Entry 6RDI (electron microscopy, 3.20 A resolution); this record covers chains V and Y of the 31 polymer chains in the assembly.

[Chain V]
Protein: ATP synthase subunit alpha
Source organism: Polytomella sp. Pringsheim 198.80
Reference sequence: A0ZW40 (A0ZW40_9CHLO); numbering as in UniProt (aligned over 1-562)
Chain sequence (562 residues; numbered 1 to 562; the number before each row is that of its first residue):
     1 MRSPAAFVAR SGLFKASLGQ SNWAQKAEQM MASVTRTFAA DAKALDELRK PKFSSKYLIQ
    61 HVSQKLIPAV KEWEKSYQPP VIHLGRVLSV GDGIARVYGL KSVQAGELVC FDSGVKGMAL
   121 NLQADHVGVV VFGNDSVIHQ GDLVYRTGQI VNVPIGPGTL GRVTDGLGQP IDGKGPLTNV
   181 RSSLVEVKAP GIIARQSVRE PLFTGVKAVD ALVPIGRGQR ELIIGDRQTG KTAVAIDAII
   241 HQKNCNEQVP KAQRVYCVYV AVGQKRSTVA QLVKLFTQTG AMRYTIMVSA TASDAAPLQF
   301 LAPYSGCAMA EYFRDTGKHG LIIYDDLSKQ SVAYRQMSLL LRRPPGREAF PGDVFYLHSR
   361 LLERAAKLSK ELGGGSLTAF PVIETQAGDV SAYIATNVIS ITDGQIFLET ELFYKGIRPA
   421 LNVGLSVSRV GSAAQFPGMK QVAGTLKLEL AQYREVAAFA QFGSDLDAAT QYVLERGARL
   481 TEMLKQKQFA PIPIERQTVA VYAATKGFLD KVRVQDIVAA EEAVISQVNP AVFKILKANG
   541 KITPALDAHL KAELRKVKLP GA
Disordered / not traced: 1-42
Construct notes: conflict Arg266 (Lys in A0ZW40)
Bound ions: Mg2+: Thr232 (together with ATP)
Small-molecule neighbours: ATP (adenosine-5'-triphosphate): Asp226, Arg227, Gln228, Thr229, Gly230, Lys231, Thr232, Ala233, Glu384, Phe413, Arg418, Pro419, Gln486, Lys487, Gln488

[Chain Y]
Protein: ATP synthase subunit beta
Source organism: Polytomella sp. Pringsheim 198.80
Notes: EC 7.1.2.2
Reference sequence: A0ZW41 (A0ZW41_9CHLO); residues 1-574 here = UniProt positions 1-574
Chain sequence (574 residues; each row starts with the number of its first residue):
     1 MALRYAAGLA KNVVQRQGAS LNIARAFAAE PAPAIDAGYV SQVIGPVVDV RFDGELPSIL
    61 SSLEVEGHSV RLVLEVAQHM GDNTVRCIAM DSTDGLVRGQ KVVDTGSPIK VPVGRGTLGR
   121 IMNVIGEPVD EQGPIDAADI WSIHREAPEF TEQSTEQEIL VTGIKVVDLL APYQRGGKIG
   181 LFGGAGVGKT VLIMELINNV AKAHGGFSVF AGVGERTREG NDLYREMIES GVIKLGAERG
   241 NSKCTLVYGQ MNEPPGARAR VALTGLTVAE YFRDIEGQDV LLFVDNIFRF TQANSEVSAL
   301 LGRIPSAVGY QPTLATDLGG LQERITTTTK GSITSVQAVY VPADDLTDPA PATTFAHLDA
   361 TTVLSRSIAE LGIYPAVDPL DSTSRMLNPN VIGAEHYNVA RGVQKVLQDY KNLQDIIAIL
   421 GMDELSEEDK LTVARARKIQ RFLSQPFQVA EVFTGTPGKY VDLADTISGF QGVLTGKYDD
   481 LPEMAFYMVG DIKEVKEKAD KMAKDIASRK EADNKKVSEE LKDIPSLDKL VSEIKEVVIE
   541 EDDGLEEDFK AEALSSETVV LNEEGKSVPL PKKN
Disordered / not traced: 1-35, 557-574
Construct notes: conflict Ala350 (Gly in A0ZW41), Leu387 (Arg in A0ZW41)
Bound ions: Mg2+: Thr190 (together with ADP)
Small-molecule neighbours:
  - ADP (adenosine-5'-diphosphate): Gly184, Ala185, Gly186, Val187, Gly188, Lys189, Thr190, Val191, Arg216, Tyr374, Phe447, Ala450, Phe453, Thr454
  - ATP (adenosine-5'-triphosphate): Thr383, Ser384, Arg385, Leu387, Asn388, Tyr397

[Interface between chain V and chain Y]
Contacting residue pairs (93; chain V residue first):
  Leu88(V) - Gly81(Y)
  Ser89(V) - His79(Y)
  Ser89(V) - Met80(Y)  hydrogen bond (side chain-backbone)
  Val90(V) - Ile59(Y)  hydrophobic
  Val90(V) - Gln78(Y)
  Val90(V) - His79(Y)  hydrogen bond (backbone-backbone)
  Gly91(V) - Gln78(Y)
  Asp92(V) - Gln78(Y)
  Asp92(V) - Arg303(Y)  salt bridge
  Asn134(V) - Glu146(Y)  hydrogen bond
  Asp135(V) - Ile59(Y)
  Ser136(V) - Ser58(Y)
  Ser136(V) - Leu60(Y)
  His139(V) - Ser58(Y)
  His139(V) - His79(Y)
  Gln140(V) - Leu56(Y)
  Gln140(V) - His79(Y)  hydrogen bond (backbone-side chain)
  Gln140(V) - Gly81(Y)
  Gln140(V) - Asn83(Y)  hydrogen bond (side chain-backbone)
  Val163(V) - Phe150(Y)  hydrophobic
  Ile171(V) - Phe150(Y)
  Ile171(V) - Thr151(Y)
  Asp172(V) - Thr151(Y)
  Gly173(V) - Thr151(Y)
  Arg227(V) - Phe355(Y)
  Arg227(V) - Val363(Y)
  Arg227(V) - Asp381(Y)  salt bridge
  Gln228(V) - Phe355(Y)
  Gln228(V) - Thr383(Y)
  Lys265(V) - Glu323(Y)
  Lys265(V) - His357(Y)  hydrogen bond (side chain-backbone)
  Lys265(V) - Leu358(Y)
  Lys265(V) - Asp359(Y)  salt bridge
  Arg266(V) - Ala147(Y)
  Arg266(V) - Glu149(Y)
  Arg266(V) - Phe150(Y)
  Arg266(V) - Gln153(Y)
  Arg266(V) - Glu323(Y)  hydrogen bond (backbone-side chain)
  Ser267(V) - Gln153(Y)
  Ser267(V) - Thr326(Y)
  Val269(V) - Phe150(Y)  hydrophobic
  Ala270(V) - Phe150(Y)
  Ala270(V) - Gln153(Y)
  Ala270(V) - Thr155(Y)
  Gln271(V) - Thr155(Y)
  Gln271(V) - Gln157(Y)
  Lys274(V) - Thr155(Y)
  Ala292(V) - Gly319(Y)
  Ala292(V) - Glu323(Y)
  Ala292(V) - His357(Y)
  Ser293(V) - Ala147(Y)
  Ser293(V) - Glu323(Y)
  Lys329(V) - Thr353(Y)
  Val332(V) - Ala315(Y)  hydrophobic
  Arg335(V) - Ser306(Y)  hydrogen bond
  Arg335(V) - Ala307(Y)
  Gln336(V) - Pro312(Y)
  Gln336(V) - Thr313(Y)
  Gln336(V) - Thr316(Y)  hydrogen bond
  Leu339(V) - Ile304(Y)
  Leu339(V) - Pro305(Y)
  Leu339(V) - Ser306(Y)
  Leu339(V) - Pro312(Y)  hydrophobic
  Leu340(V) - Arg303(Y)
  Leu340(V) - Thr313(Y)
  Arg342(V) - Gly302(Y)  hydrogen bond (side chain-backbone)
  Arg343(V) - Ile304(Y)
  Glu348(V) - Ser306(Y)
  Glu348(V) - Ala307(Y)  hydrogen bond (backbone-backbone)
  Ala349(V) - Pro305(Y)
  Ala349(V) - Ser306(Y)
  Gln386(V) - Thr347(Y)
  Ala387(V) - Thr347(Y)
  Glu411(V) - Gln408(Y)
  Tyr414(V) - Leu380(Y)  hydrogen bond (side chain-backbone)
  Tyr414(V) - Thr383(Y)
  Tyr414(V) - Gln404(Y)
  Tyr414(V) - Lys405(Y)
  Tyr414(V) - Gln408(Y)
  Lys415(V) - Lys405(Y)  hydrogen bond (backbone-side chain)
  Lys415(V) - Gln408(Y)
  Lys415(V) - Asn412(Y)
  Gly416(V) - Arg401(Y)  hydrogen bond (backbone-side chain)
  Arg418(V) - Arg401(Y)
  Arg418(V) - Gln404(Y)
  Gln461(V) - Leu413(Y)
  Gln461(V) - Glu424(Y)
  Gln461(V) - Leu425(Y)
  Gln461(V) - Asp429(Y)
  Phe462(V) - Ile416(Y)  hydrophobic
  Phe462(V) - Glu424(Y)
  Ser464(V) - Ser426(Y)
  Asp465(V) - Glu424(Y)
Interface residues without a listed pair, chain V (58 interface residues in all): Ile59, Gln60, Ile138, Val273, Asp294, Ala296, Gln299, Pro345, Glu384, Phe413, Ala460, Gly463
Interface residues without a listed pair, chain Y (62 interface residues in all): Asp82, Thr84, Pro148, Lys178, Gly320, Leu346, Ala352, Ala356, Thr361, Tyr397, Leu420

[Summary]
The interface between chain V and chain Y involves 58 residues on one side and 62 on the other, with 14
hydrogen bonds and 3 salt bridges. Among the polar pairs are Asp92(V)-Arg303(Y), Arg227(V)-Asp381(Y) and
Lys265(V)-Asp359(Y). ATP is bound between chain V and chain Y.
Chain V is ATP synthase subunit alpha and chain Y is ATP synthase subunit beta, both from Polytomella sp.
Pringsheim 198.80; the structure, Cryo-EM structure of Polytomella F-ATP synthase, Rotary substate 1A,
monomer-masked refinement, was determined by electron microscopy, deposited together with 6RD4, 6RD5, 6RD6,
6RD7, 6RD8, 6RD9 and 46 further entries.
